Entry 1CLV (X-ray diffraction, 2.00 A resolution); this record covers chains A and I.

# Chain A
Protein: Protein (alpha-AMYLASE)
Organism: Tenebrio molitor
Notes: EC 3.2.1.1
UniProt: P56634 (AMY_TENMO); aligned to UniProt positions 2-472 over residues 1-471 (the alignment contains insertions or deletions, so no single offset holds)
Sequence (471 residues; each row starts with the number of its first residue):
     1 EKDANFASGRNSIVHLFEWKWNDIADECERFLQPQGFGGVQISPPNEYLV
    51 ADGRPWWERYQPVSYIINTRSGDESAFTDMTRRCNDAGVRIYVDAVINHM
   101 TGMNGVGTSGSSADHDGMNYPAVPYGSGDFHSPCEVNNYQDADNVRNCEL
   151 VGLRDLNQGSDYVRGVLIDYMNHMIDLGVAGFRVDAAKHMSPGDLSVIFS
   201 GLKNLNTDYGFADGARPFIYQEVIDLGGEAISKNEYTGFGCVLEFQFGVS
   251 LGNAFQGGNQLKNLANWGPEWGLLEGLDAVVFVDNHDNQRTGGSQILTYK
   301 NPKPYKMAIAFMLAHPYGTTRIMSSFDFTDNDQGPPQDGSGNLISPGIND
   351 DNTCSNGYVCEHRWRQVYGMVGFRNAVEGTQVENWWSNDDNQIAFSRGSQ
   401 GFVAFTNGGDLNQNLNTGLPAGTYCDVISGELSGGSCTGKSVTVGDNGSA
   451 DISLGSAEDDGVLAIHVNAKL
Modified / non-standard residues: Glu-1 (pyroglutamic acid; PCA)
Disulfides: Cys-28/Cys-84, Cys-134/Cys-148, Cys-354/Cys-360, Cys-425/Cys-437
Bound ions: Ca2+: Asn-98, Arg-146, Asp-155, His-189

# Chain I
Protein: Protein (alpha-AMYLASE inhibitor)
UniProt: P80403 (IAAI_AMAHP); residues 501-532 here correspond to UniProt positions 1-32 (UniProt number = residue number - 500)
Sequence (32 residues; row label = number of the first residue in the row):
   501 CIPKWNRCGPKMDGVPCCEPYTCTSDYYGNCS
Disulfides: Cys-501/Cys-518, Cys-508/Cys-523, Cys-517/Cys-531

# Interface between chain A and chain I
Residue-residue contacts (42; chain A residue first):
  Trp-56(A) / Tyr-528(I)  hydrophobic
  Trp-57(A) / Tyr-527(I)  hydrophobic
  Trp-57(A) / Tyr-528(I)  hydrophobic
  Tyr-60(A) / Tyr-528(I)
  Gly-102(A) / Met-512(I)
  Glu-135(A) / Asp-513(I)
  Glu-135(A) / Val-515(I)
  Val-136(A) / Val-515(I)
  Asn-137(A) / Cys-501(I)  hydrogen bond (backbone-backbone)
  Asn-137(A) / Val-515(I)
  Tyr-139(A) / Cys-501(I)
  Tyr-139(A) / Ile-502(I)  hydrophobic
  Tyr-139(A) / Pro-503(I)
  Tyr-139(A) / Asn-506(I)
  Leu-150(A) / Arg-507(I)
  Val-151(A) / Arg-507(I)
  Val-151(A) / Cys-508(I)
  Val-151(A) / Gly-509(I)
  Val-151(A) / Met-512(I)
  Val-151(A) / Asp-513(I)
  Lys-188(A) / Asn-506(I)  hydrogen bond
  Ile-224(A) / Trp-505(I)
  Leu-226(A) / Trp-505(I)
  Glu-229(A) / Pro-503(I)
  Glu-229(A) / Asn-506(I)  hydrogen bond
  Phe-245(A) / Trp-505(I)  hydrophobic
  Asp-287(A) / Arg-507(I)  salt bridge
  Asp-287(A) / Asn-530(I)  hydrogen bond (backbone-side chain)
  Arg-290(A) / Thr-524(I)
  Arg-290(A) / Asn-530(I)  hydrogen bond (backbone-side chain)
  Thr-291(A) / Trp-505(I)
  Thr-291(A) / Thr-524(I)
  Thr-291(A) / Asn-530(I)
  Thr-291(A) / Ser-532(I)
  Gly-292(A) / Thr-524(I)
  Gly-292(A) / Ser-532(I)  hydrogen bond (backbone-side chain)
  Gly-293(A) / Ser-532(I)
  Gln-295(A) / Lys-504(I)  hydrogen bond
  Gln-295(A) / Trp-505(I)
  Ile-296(A) / Trp-505(I)  hydrophobic
  Asn-331(A) / Thr-524(I)  hydrogen bond (side chain-backbone)
  Asp-332(A) / Ser-525(I)  hydrogen bond
Also at the interface, not in a pair above, chain A (30 interface residues in all): Gly-152, Leu-153, Asp-185, Glu-222, Val-249, Asn-288

# Summary
The interface between chain A and chain I involves 30 residues on one side and 18 on the other, with 9
hydrogen bonds and 1 salt bridge. Among the polar pairs are Asp-287(A)/Arg-507(I), Lys-188(A)/Asn-506(I) and
Glu-229(A)/Asn-506(I). Asn-98(A), Arg-146(A), Asp-155(A) and His-189(A) coordinate Ca2+.
Chain A is Protein (alpha-AMYLASE) (Tenebrio molitor) and chain I is Protein (alpha-AMYLASE inhibitor); the
structure, Yellow meal worm alpha-amylase in complex with the amaranth alpha-amylase inhibitor, was determined
by X-ray diffraction.
